PDB entry 4JTW | X-ray diffraction, 3.00 A resolution | chain A

Chain A:
Molecule: Genome polyprotein
Source organism: Hepatitis C virus
Notes: EC 3.4.22.-, 3.4.21.98, 3.6.1.15, 3.6.4.13, 2.7.7.48; fragment: rna-directed rna polymerase
Reference sequence: O92972 (POLG_HCVJ4); residues 1-570 here correspond to UniProt positions 2420-2989 (UniProt number = residue number + 2419)
Chain sequence (576 residues; each row starts with the number of its first residue):
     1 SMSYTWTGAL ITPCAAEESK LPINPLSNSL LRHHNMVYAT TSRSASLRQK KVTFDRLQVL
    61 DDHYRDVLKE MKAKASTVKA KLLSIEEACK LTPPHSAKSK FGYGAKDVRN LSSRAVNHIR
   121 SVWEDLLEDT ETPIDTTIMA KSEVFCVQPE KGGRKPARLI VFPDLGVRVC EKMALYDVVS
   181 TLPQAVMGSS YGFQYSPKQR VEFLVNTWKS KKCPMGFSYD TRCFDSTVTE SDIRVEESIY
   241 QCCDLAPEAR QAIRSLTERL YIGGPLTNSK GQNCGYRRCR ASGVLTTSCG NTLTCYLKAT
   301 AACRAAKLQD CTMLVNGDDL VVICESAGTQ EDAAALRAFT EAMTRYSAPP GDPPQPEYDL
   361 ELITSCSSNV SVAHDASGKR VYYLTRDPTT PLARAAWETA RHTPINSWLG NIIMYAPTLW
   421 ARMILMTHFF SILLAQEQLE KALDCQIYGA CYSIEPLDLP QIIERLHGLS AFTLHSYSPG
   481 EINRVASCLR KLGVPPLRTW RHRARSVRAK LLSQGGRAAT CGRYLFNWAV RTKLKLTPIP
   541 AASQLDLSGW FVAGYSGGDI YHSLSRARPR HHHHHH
Not modelled in the structure: 150-152, 564-576
Differences from the reference sequence: expression tag (571-576)
Curated features (UniProtKB/Swiss-Prot):
  - binding site (Mg(2+)): Asp-220, Asp-318, Asp-319
  - modified residue (Phosphoserine): Ser-29, Ser-42
Disulfides: Cys-303/Cys-311
Bound ions: Mg2+ site 1: Gln-194, Phe-551; Mg2+ site 2 near Thr-221 (its only coordinating residue here)
Residues lining bound ligands: 1NU (1-(2,4,6-trifluorobenzyl)-6-[2-(trifluoromethyl)phenoxy]quinazolin-4(1H)-one): Leu-419, Arg-422, Met-423, Leu-474, His-475, Ser-476, Tyr-477, Ile-482, Val-485, Ala-486, Leu-489, Leu-497, Trp-528

Overview:
Ligands of chain A: compound 1NU. The Mg2+ site 1 is built by Gln-194 and Phe-551. From UniProt: 3
Mg2+-binding residues.
Chain A is Genome polyprotein (Hepatitis C virus); the structure, Crystal structure of HCV NS5B polymerase in
complex with coupound 1, was determined by X-ray diffraction (same publication as 4JTY, 4JTZ, 4JU1 and 4JU2).
